PDB entry 4KWV | X-ray diffraction, 2.80 A resolution | chains C and D of the 6 polymer chains in the assembly

[Chain C (and D)]
Protein: Nicotinate-nucleotide pyrophosphorylase [carboxylating]
From: Homo sapiens
Notes: EC 2.4.2.19; chain D of this document is another copy of the same molecule, construct and numbering; everything in this record applies to it too
UniProtKB: Q15274 (NADC_HUMAN); numbering as in UniProt (aligned over 1-297)
Amino-acid sequence (301 residues; row label = number of the first residue in the row; numbers below 1 keep their minus sign (Gly-3 is residue -3)):
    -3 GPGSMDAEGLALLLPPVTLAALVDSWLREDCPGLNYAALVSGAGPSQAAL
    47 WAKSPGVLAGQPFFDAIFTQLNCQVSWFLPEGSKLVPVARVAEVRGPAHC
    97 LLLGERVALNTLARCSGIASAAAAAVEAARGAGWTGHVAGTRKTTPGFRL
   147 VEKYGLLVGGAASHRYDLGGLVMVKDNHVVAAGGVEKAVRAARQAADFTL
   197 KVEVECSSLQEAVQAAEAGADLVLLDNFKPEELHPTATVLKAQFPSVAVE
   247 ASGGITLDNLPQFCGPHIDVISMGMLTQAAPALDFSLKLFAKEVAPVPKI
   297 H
Not modelled in the structure: -3 to 1, 287-297
Sequence notes: expression tag (-3 to 0)
Swiss-Prot annotation at these positions:
  - region: Leu8 to Pro12 (Important for hexamer formation)
  - binding site (quinolinate): Arg102, Arg138, Lys139, His160, Arg161, Lys171, Glu201, Asp222, Ser248 to Gly250, Gly270
  - mutagenesis: Met1 to Pro12 (Forms dimers instead of hexamers), Met1 to Leu10 (Forms dimers instead of hexamers), Met1 to Leu9 (Forms dimers instead of hexamers), Met1 to Leu8 (Forms dimers instead of hexamers), Met1 to Glu4 (No effect on hexamer formation), Arg102 (R102A/Q: Reduced activity), Arg138 (R138Q: Loss of activity), Lys139 (K139A/S: Loss of activity), Arg161 (R161A: Reduced activity; R161Q: Loss of activity), Lys171 (K171A/S: Loss of activity)

[How chain C and chain D interact]
Pairs across the interface - 78 pairs, chain C then chain D:
  Trp22(C) - Pro142(D)
  Trp22(C) - Gly143(D)
  Asp26(C) - Arg145(D)  salt bridge
  Asp26(C) - Asp163(D)
  Asp26(C) - Leu164(D)  hydrogen bond (backbone-backbone)
  Pro28(C) - Asp163(D)
  Tyr32(C) - Val168(D)  hydrophobic
  Tyr32(C) - Ala191(D)
  Tyr32(C) - Asp193(D)
  Tyr32(C) - Leu196(D)  hydrophobic
  Ala33(C) - His174(D)
  Leu35(C) - Ala191(D)  hydrophobic
  Val36(C) - His174(D)
  Val36(C) - Ala178(D)
  Val36(C) - Ala184(D)
  Val36(C) - Ala188(D)  hydrophobic
  Ser37(C) - Ala177(D)
  Leu98(C) - Asn173(D)
  Leu98(C) - His174(D)
  Leu99(C) - Leu164(D)  hydrophobic
  Glu101(C) - Asn173(D)  hydrogen bond
  Arg102(C) - Arg138(D)
  Arg102(C) - Lys139(D)
  Asn106(C) - Arg138(D)  hydrogen bond (side chain-backbone)
  Asn106(C) - Lys139(D)
  Asn106(C) - Thr140(D)  hydrogen bond (side chain-backbone)
  Thr107(C) - Pro142(D)
  Arg110(C) - Lys139(D)  hydrogen bond (side chain-backbone)
  Arg110(C) - Thr140(D)  hydrogen bond (side chain-backbone)
  Arg110(C) - Thr141(D)  hydrogen bond
  Arg110(C) - Thr273(D)
  Arg110(C) - Gln274(D)
  Arg138(C) - Arg102(D)
  Arg138(C) - Asn106(D)  hydrogen bond (backbone-side chain)
  Lys139(C) - Arg102(D)
  Lys139(C) - Asn106(D)
  Lys139(C) - Arg110(D)  hydrogen bond (backbone-side chain)
  Thr140(C) - Asn106(D)  hydrogen bond (backbone-side chain)
  Thr140(C) - Arg110(D)  hydrogen bond (backbone-side chain)
  Thr141(C) - Arg110(D)  hydrogen bond
  Thr141(C) - Phe144(D)
  Pro142(C) - Trp22(D)
  Pro142(C) - Thr107(D)
  Pro142(C) - Phe144(D)
  Gly143(C) - Trp22(D)
  Phe144(C) - Thr141(D)
  Phe144(C) - Pro142(D)
  Arg145(C) - Asp26(D)  salt bridge
  Asp163(C) - Asp26(D)
  Asp163(C) - Pro28(D)
  Leu164(C) - Asp26(D)  hydrogen bond (backbone-backbone)
  Val168(C) - Tyr32(D)  hydrophobic
  Asn173(C) - Leu98(D)
  Asn173(C) - Glu101(D)  hydrogen bond
  Asn173(C) - Leu283(D)  hydrogen bond (side chain-backbone)
  Asn173(C) - Lys284(D)
  Asn173(C) - Leu285(D)  hydrogen bond (side chain-backbone)
  His174(C) - Ala33(D)
  His174(C) - Val36(D)
  His174(C) - Leu98(D)
  Val176(C) - Leu285(D)  hydrophobic
  Ala177(C) - Ser37(D)
  Ala178(C) - Val36(D)
  Ala184(C) - Val36(D)
  Ala188(C) - Val36(D)  hydrophobic
  Ala191(C) - Tyr32(D)
  Ala191(C) - Leu35(D)  hydrophobic
  Asp193(C) - Tyr32(D)  hydrogen bond
  Leu196(C) - Tyr32(D)  hydrophobic
  Thr273(C) - Arg110(D)
  Gln274(C) - Arg110(D)
  Gln274(C) - Ala278(D)
  Pro277(C) - Gln274(D)
  Ala278(C) - Gln274(D)  hydrogen bond (backbone-backbone)
  Leu283(C) - Asn173(D)  hydrogen bond (backbone-side chain)
  Lys284(C) - Asn173(D)
  Leu285(C) - Asn173(D)  hydrogen bond (backbone-side chain)
  Leu285(C) - Val176(D)
Other interface residues (no listed pair), chain C (53 interface residues in all): Glu25, Cys27, Ala94, Val103, Ala109, Glu148, Met169, Ala187, Ala192, Ala275
Other interface residues (no listed pair), chain D (51 interface residues in all): Glu25, Cys27, Ala94, Val103, Ala109, Glu148, Met169, Ala187, Ala192, Pro277

[In short]
Chain C and chain D form an interface of 53 and 51 residues respectively; the contacts include 20 hydrogen
bonds and 2 salt bridges. Polar pairs include Asp26(C)-Arg145(D), Glu101(C)-Asn173(D) and Asn106(C)-Arg138(D).
UniProt lists 12 quinolinate-binding residues and 17 mutagenesis sites on chain C.
Chain C and chain D are both Nicotinate-nucleotide pyrophosphorylase [carboxylating] (Homo sapiens); the
structure, Crystal Structure of human apo-QPRT, was determined by X-ray diffraction, deposited together with
4KWW.
